Entry 5IPM (X-ray diffraction, 4.20 A resolution (low resolution: residue-level contacts below are approximate; hydrogen-bond / salt-bridge calls are withheld)); this record covers chains C and 2 of the 9 polymer chains in the assembly.

Chain C:
Name: DNA-directed RNA polymerase subunit beta
From: Escherichia coli
Notes: EC 2.7.7.6
UniProt: P0A8V2 (RPOB_ECOLI); numbering as in UniProt (aligned over 1-1342)
Amino-acid sequence (1342 residues; numbered 1 to 1342; the number before each row is that of its first residue):
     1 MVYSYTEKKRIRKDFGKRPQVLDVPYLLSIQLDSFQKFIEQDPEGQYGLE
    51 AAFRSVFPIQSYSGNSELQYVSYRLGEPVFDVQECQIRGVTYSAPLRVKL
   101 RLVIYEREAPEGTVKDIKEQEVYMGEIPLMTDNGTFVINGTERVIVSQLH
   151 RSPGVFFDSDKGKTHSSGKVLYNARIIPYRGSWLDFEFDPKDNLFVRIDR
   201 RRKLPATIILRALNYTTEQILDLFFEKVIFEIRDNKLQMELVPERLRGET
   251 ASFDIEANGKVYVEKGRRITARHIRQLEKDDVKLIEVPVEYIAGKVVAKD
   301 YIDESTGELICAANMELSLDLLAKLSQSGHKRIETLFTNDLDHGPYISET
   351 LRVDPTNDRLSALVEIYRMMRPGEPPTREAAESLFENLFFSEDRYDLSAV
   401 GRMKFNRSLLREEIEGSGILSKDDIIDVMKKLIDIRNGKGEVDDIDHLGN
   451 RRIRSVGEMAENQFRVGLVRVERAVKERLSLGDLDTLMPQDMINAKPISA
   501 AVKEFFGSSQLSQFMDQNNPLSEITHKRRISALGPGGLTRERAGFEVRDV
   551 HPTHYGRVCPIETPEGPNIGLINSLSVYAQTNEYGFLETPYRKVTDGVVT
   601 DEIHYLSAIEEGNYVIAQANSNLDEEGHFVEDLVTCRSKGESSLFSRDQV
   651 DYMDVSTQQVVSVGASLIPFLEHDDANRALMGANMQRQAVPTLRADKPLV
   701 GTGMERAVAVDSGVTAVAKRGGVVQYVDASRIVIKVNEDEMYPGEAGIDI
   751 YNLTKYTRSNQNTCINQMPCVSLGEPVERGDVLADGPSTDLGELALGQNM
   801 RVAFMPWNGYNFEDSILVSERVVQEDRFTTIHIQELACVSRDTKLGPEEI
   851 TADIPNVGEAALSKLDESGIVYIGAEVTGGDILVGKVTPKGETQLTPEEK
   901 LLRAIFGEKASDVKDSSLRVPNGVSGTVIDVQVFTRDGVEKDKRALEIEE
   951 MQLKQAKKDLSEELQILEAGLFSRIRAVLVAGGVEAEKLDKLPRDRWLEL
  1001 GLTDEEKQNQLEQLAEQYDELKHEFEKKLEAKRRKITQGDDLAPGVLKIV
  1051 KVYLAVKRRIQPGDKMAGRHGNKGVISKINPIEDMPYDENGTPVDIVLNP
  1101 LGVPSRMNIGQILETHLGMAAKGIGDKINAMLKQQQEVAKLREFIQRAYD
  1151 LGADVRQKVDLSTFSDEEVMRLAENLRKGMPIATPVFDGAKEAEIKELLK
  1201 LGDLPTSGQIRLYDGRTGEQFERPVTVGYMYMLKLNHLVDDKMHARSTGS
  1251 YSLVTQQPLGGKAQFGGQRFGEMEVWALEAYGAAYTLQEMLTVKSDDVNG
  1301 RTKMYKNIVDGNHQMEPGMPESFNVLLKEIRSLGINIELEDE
Not modelled in the structure: 1-2
Swiss-Prot annotation at these positions:
  - modified residue (N6-acetyllysine): Lys1022, Lys1200

Chain 2:
Molecule: synthetic template strand DNA
Sequence (50 nucleotides; each row starts with the number of its first residue):
     4 CCGCGTCAGACTCGTAGGATTATAGCATACGTGAGGTGGGATGTCAAGGC
Not modelled in the structure: 37-53

How chain C and chain 2 interact:
Contacting residue pairs (22):
  Arg202(C) - DC7(2)
  Asn494(C) - DA25(2)
  Lys496(C) - DT24(2)
  Lys496(C) - DA25(2)
  Ala500(C) - DT23(2)
  Ala500(C) - DT24(2)
  Lys503(C) - DA22(2)
  Lys503(C) - DT23(2)
  Glu504(C) - DA22(2)
  Gly507(C) - DG20(2)
  Ser508(C) - DG21(2)
  Ser508(C) - DA22(2)
  Glu541(C) - DG12(2)
  Gly1261(C) - DG17(2)
  Lys1262(C) - DG17(2)
  Gln1268(C) - DC16(2)
  Arg1269(C) - DT15(2)
  Arg1269(C) - DC16(2)
  Gly1271(C) - DT15(2)
  Met1273(C) - DA13(2)
  Met1273(C) - DC14(2)
  Glu1274(C) - DC14(2)
Other interface residues (no listed pair), chain C (21 interface residues in all): Arg478, Phe514, Ala1263, Gly1267, Glu1272
Other interface residues (no listed pair), chain 2 (16 interface residues in all): DT18, DA19, DT26

Overview:
21 residues of chain C face 16 of chain 2 across their interface.
Chain C is DNA-directed RNA polymerase subunit beta (Escherichia coli) and chain 2 is synthetic template
strand DNA; the structure, SigmaS-transcription initiation complex with 4-nt nascent RNA, was determined by
X-ray diffraction, deposited together with 5IPL and 5IPN.
